Entry 2Z3A (X-ray diffraction, 3.00 A resolution); this record covers chains A and F of the 12 polymer chains in the assembly.

[Chain A (and F)]
Molecule: ATP-dependent protease hslV
Organism: Bacillus subtilis
Notes: EC 3.4.25.-; chain F of this document is another copy of the same molecule, construct and numbering; everything in this record applies to it too
UniProt: P39070 (HSLV_BACSU); residues 1-180 here correspond to UniProt positions 2-181 (UniProt number = residue number + 1)
Amino-acid sequence (180 residues; each row starts with the number of its first residue):
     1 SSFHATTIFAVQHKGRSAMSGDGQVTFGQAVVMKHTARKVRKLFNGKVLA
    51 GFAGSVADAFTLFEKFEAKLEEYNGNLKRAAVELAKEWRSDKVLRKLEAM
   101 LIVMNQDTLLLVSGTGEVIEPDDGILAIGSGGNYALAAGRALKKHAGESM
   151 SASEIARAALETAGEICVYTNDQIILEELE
What the authors report for this chain:
  - catalytic residues: Thr6, Asp22, Lys39, Ser130, Gly131 (by similarity / conservation)

[Interface between chain A and chain F]
Residue-residue contacts (32):
  Phe3(A) - Met100(F)  hydrophobic
  Phe3(A) - Ser113(F)
  Phe3(A) - Thr115(F)
  Phe3(A) - Glu117(F)
  Phe3(A) - Ile119(F)  hydrophobic
  Val25(A) - Ile119(F)  hydrophobic
  Phe27(A) - Met100(F)  hydrophobic
  Val31(A) - Asn133(F)
  Val32(A) - Arg140(F)  hydrogen bond (backbone-side chain)
  Met33(A) - Met100(F)  hydrophobic
  Met33(A) - Leu111(F)  hydrophobic
  Lys34(A) - Ile119(F)
  Lys34(A) - Glu120(F)
  Lys34(A) - Asp122(F)
  His35(A) - Asp122(F)  hydrogen bond (backbone-side chain)
  Thr36(A) - Asp122(F)  hydrogen bond
  Ser55(A) - Thr115(F)  hydrogen bond (side chain-backbone)
  Ser55(A) - Gly116(F)  hydrogen bond (side chain-backbone)
  Ser55(A) - Glu117(F)  hydrogen bond (backbone-side chain)
  Val56(A) - Gly116(F)  hydrogen bond (backbone-backbone)
  Val56(A) - Glu117(F)
  Val56(A) - Val118(F)  hydrophobic
  Ala57(A) - Ala85(F)  hydrophobic
  Ala57(A) - Gly116(F)  hydrogen bond (backbone-backbone)
  Asp58(A) - Arg89(F)  salt bridge
  Asp58(A) - Thr115(F)
  Phe60(A) - Lys86(F)
  Glu64(A) - Lys86(F)  salt bridge
  Val93(A) - Arg89(F)  hydrogen bond (backbone-side chain)
  Val93(A) - Lys92(F)
  Lys96(A) - Arg95(F)
  Leu97(A) - Arg89(F)
Other interface residues (no listed pair), chain A (20 interface residues in all): Gly54, Thr61
Other interface residues (no listed pair), chain F (21 interface residues in all): Ser90, Pro121, Ala127, Leu136

[Overview]
Chain A and chain F form an interface of 20 and 21 residues respectively; the contacts include 9 hydrogen
bonds and 2 salt bridges. Polar contacts include Asp58(A)-Arg89(F), Glu64(A)-Lys86(F) and Val32(A)-Arg140(F).
From the paper: catalytic residues Thr6(A), Asp22(A) and Lys39(A) among others.
Chain A and chain F are both ATP-dependent protease hslV (Bacillus subtilis); the structure, Crystal Structure
of Bacillus Subtilis CodW, a non-canonical HslV-like peptidase with an impaired catalytic apparatus, was
determined by X-ray diffraction (same publication as 2Z3B).
